Entry 7XR0 (X-ray diffraction, 2.70 A resolution); this record covers chains B and E of the 6 polymer chains in the assembly.

[Chain B]
Protein: Tubulin beta chain
Source organism: Sus scrofa
Reference sequence: A0A287AGU7 (A0A287AGU7_PIG); residue numbers follow UniProt; this construct covers 1-445
Amino-acid sequence (445 residues; row label = number of the first residue in the row):
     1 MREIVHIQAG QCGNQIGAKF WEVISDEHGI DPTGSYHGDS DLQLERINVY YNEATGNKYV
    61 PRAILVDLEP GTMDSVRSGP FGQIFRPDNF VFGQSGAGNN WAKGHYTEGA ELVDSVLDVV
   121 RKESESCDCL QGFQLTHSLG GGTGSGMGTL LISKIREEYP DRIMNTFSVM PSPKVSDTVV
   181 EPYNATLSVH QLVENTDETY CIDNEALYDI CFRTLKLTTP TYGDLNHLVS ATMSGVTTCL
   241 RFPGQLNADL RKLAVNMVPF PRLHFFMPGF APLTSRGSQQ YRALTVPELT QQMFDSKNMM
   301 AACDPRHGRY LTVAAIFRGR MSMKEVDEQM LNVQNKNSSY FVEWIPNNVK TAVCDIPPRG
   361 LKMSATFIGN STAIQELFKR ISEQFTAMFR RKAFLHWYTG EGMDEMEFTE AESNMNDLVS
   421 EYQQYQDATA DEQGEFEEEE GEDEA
Not modelled in the structure: 1, 277-279, 429-445
Residues lining bound ligands:
  - GDP (guanosine-5'-diphosphate): G10, Q11, C12, Q15, I16, D67, N99, S138, G140, G141, G142, T143, G144, S145, V169, P171, V175, D177, E181, N204, L207, Y222, L225, N226
  - GWC (2-chloranyl-5-fluoranyl-N-(4-methoxyphenyl)-N-methyl-quinazolin-4-amine): C239, L240, L246, A248, D249, K252, L253, N256, M257, V313, A314, A315, I316, N347, N348, K350, T351, A352

[Chain E]
Protein: Stathmin-4
Source organism: Mus musculus
Reference sequence: P63042 (STMN4_MOUSE); residues 5-145 here correspond to UniProt positions 49-189 (UniProt number = residue number + 44)
Amino-acid sequence (143 residues; numbered 3 to 145; the number before each row is that of its first residue):
     3 MADMEVIELN KCTSGQSFEV ILKPPSFDGV PEFNASLPRR RDPSLEEIQK KLEAAEERRK
    63 YQEAELLKHL AEKREHEREV IQKAIEENNN FIKMAKEKLA QKMESNKENR EAHLAAMLER
   123 LQEKDKHAEE VRKNKELKEE ASR
Not modelled in the structure: 3-5, 29-43, 144-145
Differences from the reference sequence: initiating methionine (3); expression tag (4)

[Interface between chain B and chain E]
Pairs across the interface (21):
  Y106(B) - H78(E)  hydrogen bond
  Y106(B) - V82(E)  hydrophobic
  Y106(B) - I83(E)
  L150(B) - E79(E)
  S153(B) - L72(E)
  S153(B) - R76(E)  hydrogen bond
  K154(B) - R76(E)
  K154(B) - E79(E)  salt bridge
  R156(B) - L68(E)
  E157(B) - L69(E)
  E157(B) - L72(E)
  E157(B) - R76(E)  salt bridge
  P160(B) - E65(E)
  T399(B) - E89(E)
  E401(B) - V82(E)
  E401(B) - A86(E)
  G402(B) - V82(E)
  G402(B) - K85(E)
  G402(B) - A86(E)
  D404(B) - K85(E)  salt bridge
  E407(B) - H78(E)  salt bridge
Interface residues without a listed pair, chain B (17 interface residues in all): H105, T107, Q191, G400, M403
Interface residues without a listed pair, chain E (13 interface residues in all): K75

[Summary]
17 residues of chain B face 13 of chain E across their interface; the contacts include 2 hydrogen bonds and 4
salt bridges. Polar pairs include K154(B)-E79(E), E157(B)-R76(E) and D404(B)-K85(E). Ligands of chain B: GDP
and compound GWC.
Here chain B is Tubulin beta chain (Sus scrofa) and chain E is Stathmin-4 (Mus musculus). Entry 7XR0 (Crystal
structure of T2R-TTL-27a complex) was determined by X-ray diffraction.
